PDB entry 9D3O | electron microscopy, 3.00 A resolution | chains B and J of the 10 polymer chains in the assembly

# Chain B
Name: Histone H4
From: Homo sapiens
UniProtKB: P62805 (H4_HUMAN); residues 21-102 here correspond to UniProt positions 22-103 (UniProt number = residue number + 1)
Amino-acid sequence (82 residues; each row starts with the number of its first residue):
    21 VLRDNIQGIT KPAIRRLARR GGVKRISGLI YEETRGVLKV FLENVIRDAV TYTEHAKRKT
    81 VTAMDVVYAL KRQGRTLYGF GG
UniProt features mapped onto this chain:
  - modified residue: Lys31 (N6-(2-hydroxyisobutyryl)lysine), Lys44 (N6-(2-hydroxyisobutyryl)lysine), Ser47 (Phosphoserine), Tyr51 (Phosphotyrosine), Lys59 (N6-(2-hydroxyisobutyryl)lysine), Lys77 (N6-(2-hydroxyisobutyryl)lysine), Lys79 (N6-(2-hydroxyisobutyryl)lysine), Thr80 (Phosphothreonine), Tyr88 (Phosphotyrosine), Lys91 (N6-(2-hydroxyisobutyryl)lysine)
  - cross-link (Glycyl lysine isopeptide (Lys-Gly)): Lys31 (interchain with G-Cter in SUMO2), Lys59 (interchain with G-Cter in SUMO2), Lys79 (interchain with G-Cter in SUMO2), Lys91 (interchain with G-Cter in SUMO2)

# Chain J
Molecule: coding strand (145-nt DNA)
From: Xenopus borealis
Sequence (145 nucleotides; numbered -72 to 72; the number before each row is that of its first residue; numbers below 1 keep their minus sign (DC-72 is residue -72)):
   -72 CCGAGATCAG ACGATATCGG GCACTTTCAG GGTGGTATGG CCGTAGGCGA GCACAAGGCT
   -12 GACTTTTCCT CCCCTTGTGC TGCCTTCTGG GGGGGGCCCA GCTCCTCCCC ATGCCAGGGT
    48 CTTTTCCCCC AGGCAGGAAA ACAAG

# How chain B and chain J interact
Contacting residue pairs (11; chain B residue first):
  Arg35(B) - DT8(J)  salt bridge to the phosphate
  Arg45(B) - DC7(J)  sugar contact
  Arg45(B) - DT8(J)  phosphate contact
  Ile46(B) - DC7(J)  phosphate contact
  Ile46(B) - DT8(J)  hydrogen bond to the phosphate
  Ser47(B) - DC7(J)  phosphate contact
  Gly48(B) - DC7(J)  hydrogen bond to the phosphate
  Arg78(B) - DG28(J)  phosphate contact
  Lys79(B) - DA27(J)  phosphate contact
  Lys79(B) - DG28(J)  hydrogen bond to the phosphate
  Thr80(B) - DG28(J)  hydrogen bond to the phosphate
Also at the interface, not in a pair above, chain B (11 interface residues in all): Arg39, Lys44, Lys77
Also at the interface, not in a pair above, chain J (5 interface residues in all): DG9

# Overview
Chain B and chain J form an interface of 11 and 5 residues respectively; the contacts include 4 hydrogen bonds
and 1 salt bridge. Polar contacts include Ile46(B)-DT8(J), Gly48(B)-DC7(J) and Lys79(B)-DG28(J).
Chain B is Histone H4 (Homo sapiens) and chain J is coding strand (145-nt DNA) (Xenopus borealis); the
structure, 167-bp 5S rDNA nucleosome - closed, was determined by electron microscopy together with 9D3K, 9D3L,
9D3N, 9D3Q, 9D3R, 9D3S and 9D3T from the same study.
